PDB entry 4B4F | X-ray diffraction, 2.20 A resolution | chain A

[Chain A]
Name: Beta-1,4-exocellulase
Source organism: Thermobifida fusca
Notes: EC 3.2.1.91
Reference sequence: Q60029 (Q60029_THEFU); residues 139-558 here correspond to UniProt positions 177-596 (UniProt number = residue number + 38)
Sequence (420 residues; row label = number of the first residue in the row):
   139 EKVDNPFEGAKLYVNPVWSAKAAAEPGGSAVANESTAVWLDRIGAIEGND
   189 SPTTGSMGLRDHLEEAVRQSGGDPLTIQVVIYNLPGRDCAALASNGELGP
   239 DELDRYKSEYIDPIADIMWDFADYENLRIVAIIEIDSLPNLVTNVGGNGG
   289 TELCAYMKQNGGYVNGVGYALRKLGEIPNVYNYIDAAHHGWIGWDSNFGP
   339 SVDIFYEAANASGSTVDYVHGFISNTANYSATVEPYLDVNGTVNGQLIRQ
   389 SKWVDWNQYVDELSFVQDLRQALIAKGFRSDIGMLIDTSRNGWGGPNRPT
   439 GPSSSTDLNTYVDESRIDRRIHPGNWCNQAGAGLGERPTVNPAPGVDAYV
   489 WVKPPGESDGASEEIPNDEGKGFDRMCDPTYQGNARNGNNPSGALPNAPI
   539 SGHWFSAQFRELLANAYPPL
Cystine bridges: Cys227-Cys292, Cys465-Cys515
Ion coordination: Ca2+ site 1: Asp142, Asp419; Ca2+ site 2 near Asn527 (its only coordinating residue here)

[Summary]
Asp142 and Asp419 coordinate Ca2+ site 1.
Chain A is Beta-1,4-exocellulase (Thermobifida fusca); the structure, Thermobifida fusca Cel6B(E3)
co-crystallized with cellobiose, was determined by X-ray diffraction, deposited together with 4B4H.
